4C04 - chain A; structure by X-ray diffraction, 1.58 A resolution.

# Chain A
Name: Protein arginine N-methyltransferase 6
Organism: Mus musculus
Notes: EC 2.1.1.-, 2.1.1.125
Reference sequence: Q6NZB1 (ANM6_MOUSE); numbering as in UniProt (aligned over 1-378)
Sequence (382 residues; row label = number of the first residue in the row; numbers below 1 keep their minus sign (Arg-3 is residue -3)):
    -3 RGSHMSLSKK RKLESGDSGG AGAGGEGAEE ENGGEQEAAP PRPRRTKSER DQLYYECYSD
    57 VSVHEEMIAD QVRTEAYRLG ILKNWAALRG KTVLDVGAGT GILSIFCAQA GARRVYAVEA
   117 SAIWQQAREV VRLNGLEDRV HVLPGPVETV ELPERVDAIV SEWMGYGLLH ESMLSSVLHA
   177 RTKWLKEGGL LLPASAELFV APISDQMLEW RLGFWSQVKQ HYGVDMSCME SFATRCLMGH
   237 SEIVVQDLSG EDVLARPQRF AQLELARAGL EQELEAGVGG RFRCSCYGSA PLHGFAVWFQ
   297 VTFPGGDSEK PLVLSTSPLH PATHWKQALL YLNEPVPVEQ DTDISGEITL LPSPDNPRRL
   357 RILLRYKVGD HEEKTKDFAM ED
Unresolved in the structure: -3 to 47, 303-305, 378
Differences from the reference sequence: expression tag (-3 to 0); variant Leu315 (Phe in Q6NZB1)
Disulfide bonds: Cys53-Cys232
Ligand contacts: sinefungin (SFG): His60, Met63, Ile64, Arg69, Asp91, Gly93, Ala94, Gly95, Ile98, Leu99, Val114, Glu115, Ala116, Ser117, Ile119, Gly141, Pro142, Val143, Glu144, Glu158, Met169, Ser172, Arg354
Curated features (UniProtKB/Swiss-Prot):
  - active site: Glu158, Glu167
  - binding site (S-adenosyl-L-methionine): His60, Arg69, Gly93, Glu115, Glu144
  - modified residue: Arg38 (Asymmetric dimethylarginine)

# Overview
Bound to chain A: sinefungin. From UniProt: active-site residues Glu158 and Glu167 and 5
S-adenosyl-L-methionine-binding residues.
Chain A is Protein arginine N-methyltransferase 6 (Mus musculus); the structure, Crystal structure of M.
musculus protein arginine methyltransferase PRMT6 with inhibitor, was determined by X-ray diffraction (same
publication as 4C03, 4C05, 4C06, 4C07 and 4C08).
